1IPE - chains A and B; structure by X-ray diffraction, 2.50 A resolution.

Chain A (and B):
Protein: Tropinone reductase-II
Organism: Datura stramonium
Notes: EC 1.1.1.236; chain B of this document is another copy of the same molecule, construct and numbering; everything in this record applies to it too
UniProtKB: P50163 (TRN2_DATST); residues 2-260 here = UniProt positions 2-260
Sequence (259 residues; each row starts with the number of its first residue):
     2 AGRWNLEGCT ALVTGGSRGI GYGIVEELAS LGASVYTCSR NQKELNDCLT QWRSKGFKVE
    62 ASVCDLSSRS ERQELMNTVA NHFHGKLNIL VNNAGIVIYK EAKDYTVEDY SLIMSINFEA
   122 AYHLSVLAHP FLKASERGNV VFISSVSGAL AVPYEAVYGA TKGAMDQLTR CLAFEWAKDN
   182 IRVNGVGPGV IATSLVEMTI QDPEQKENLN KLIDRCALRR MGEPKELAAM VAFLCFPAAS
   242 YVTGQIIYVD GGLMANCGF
Small-molecule neighbours: NADPH (NDP; NADPH dihydro-nicotinamide-adenine-dinucleotide phosphate): Gly16, Gly17, Ser18, Arg19, Gly20, Ile21, Gly22, Cys39, Ser40, Arg41, Asn42, Glu45, Cys65, Asp66, Leu67, Ser68, Asn94, Ala95, Gly96, Ile97, Ile117, Ile144, Ser145, Ser146, Tyr159, Lys163, Pro189, Gly190, Val191, Ile192, Thr194, Ser195, Leu196, Val197
Swiss-Prot annotation at these positions:
  - active site: Tyr159 (Proton acceptor)
  - binding site (NADP(+)): Ile192 to Leu196
  - binding site (substrate): Ser146

Interface between chain A and chain B:
Pairs across the interface (54; chain A residue first):
  Arg70(A) - Val108(B)
  Glu102(A) - Glu176(B)
  Ala103(A) - Tyr123(B)  hydrogen bond (backbone-side chain)
  Ala103(A) - Val127(B)
  Ala103(A) - Leu173(B)  hydrophobic
  Ala103(A) - Glu176(B)  hydrogen bond (backbone-side chain)
  Lys104(A) - Val127(B)
  Tyr106(A) - Tyr123(B)
  Val108(A) - Arg70(B)
  Tyr111(A) - Phe119(B)
  Tyr111(A) - Glu120(B)
  Tyr111(A) - Tyr123(B)  hydrophobic
  Met115(A) - Met115(B)  hydrophobic
  Phe119(A) - Tyr111(B)
  Phe119(A) - Met115(B)  hydrophobic
  Phe119(A) - Ala161(B)  hydrophobic
  Glu120(A) - Tyr111(B)
  Tyr123(A) - Ala103(B)  hydrogen bond (side chain-backbone)
  Tyr123(A) - Tyr106(B)
  Tyr123(A) - Tyr111(B)  hydrophobic
  Tyr123(A) - Val158(B)
  Ser148(A) - Gln168(B)  hydrogen bond (backbone-side chain)
  Gly149(A) - Gln168(B)
  Ala150(A) - Gln168(B)  hydrogen bond (backbone-side chain)
  Ala150(A) - Arg171(B)
  Leu151(A) - Gln168(B)  hydrogen bond (backbone-side chain)
  Ala152(A) - Gln168(B)
  Ala152(A) - Arg171(B)
  Ala152(A) - Cys172(B)  hydrophobic
  Ala152(A) - Phe175(B)  hydrophobic
  Ala157(A) - Cys172(B)  hydrophobic
  Ala157(A) - Glu176(B)
  Val158(A) - Tyr123(B)
  Gly160(A) - Gln168(B)
  Ala161(A) - Phe119(B)  hydrophobic
  Ala161(A) - Ala165(B)
  Gly164(A) - Gly164(B)
  Ala165(A) - Ala161(B)
  Ala165(A) - Ala165(B)  hydrophobic
  Gln168(A) - Ser148(B)  hydrogen bond (side chain-backbone)
  Gln168(A) - Gly149(B)
  Gln168(A) - Ala150(B)
  Gln168(A) - Leu151(B)  hydrogen bond (side chain-backbone)
  Gln168(A) - Gly160(B)
  Gln168(A) - Ala161(B)
  Arg171(A) - Gly149(B)
  Arg171(A) - Ala150(B)  hydrogen bond (side chain-backbone)
  Arg171(A) - Ala152(B)
  Cys172(A) - Ala152(B)  hydrophobic
  Cys172(A) - Ala157(B)  hydrophobic
  Leu173(A) - Ala103(B)  hydrophobic
  Phe175(A) - Ala152(B)  hydrophobic
  Glu176(A) - Glu102(B)
  Glu176(A) - Ala103(B)  hydrogen bond (side chain-backbone)
Interface residues without a listed pair, chain A (34 interface residues in all): Val127, His130, Val153, Tyr155, Glu156, Leu169
Interface residues without a listed pair, chain B (33 interface residues in all): Lys104, His130, Tyr155, Glu156, Leu169

Overview:
34 residues of chain A and 33 residues of chain B are in contact, with 10 hydrogen bonds. Among the polar
pairs are Ala103(A)-Tyr123(B), Ala103(A)-Glu176(B) and Ser148(A)-Gln168(B). Ligands of chain A: NADPH.
Chain A and chain B are both Tropinone reductase-II (Datura stramonium); the structure, Tropinone reductase-II
complexed with NADPH, was determined by X-ray diffraction, deposited together with 1IPF.
